PDB entry 3G5N | X-ray diffraction, 2.50 A resolution | chains A and B of the 4 polymer chains in the assembly

== Chain A (and B) ==
Molecule: Cytochrome P450 2B4
Source organism: Oryctolagus cuniculus
Notes: EC 1.14.14.1; chain B of this document is another copy of the same molecule, construct and numbering; everything in this record applies to it too
UniProtKB: P00178 (CP2B4_RABIT); aligned to UniProt positions 1-472 over residues 20-491 (the alignment contains insertions or deletions, so no single offset holds)
Amino-acid sequence (476 residues; numbered 20 to 495; the number before each row is that of its first residue):
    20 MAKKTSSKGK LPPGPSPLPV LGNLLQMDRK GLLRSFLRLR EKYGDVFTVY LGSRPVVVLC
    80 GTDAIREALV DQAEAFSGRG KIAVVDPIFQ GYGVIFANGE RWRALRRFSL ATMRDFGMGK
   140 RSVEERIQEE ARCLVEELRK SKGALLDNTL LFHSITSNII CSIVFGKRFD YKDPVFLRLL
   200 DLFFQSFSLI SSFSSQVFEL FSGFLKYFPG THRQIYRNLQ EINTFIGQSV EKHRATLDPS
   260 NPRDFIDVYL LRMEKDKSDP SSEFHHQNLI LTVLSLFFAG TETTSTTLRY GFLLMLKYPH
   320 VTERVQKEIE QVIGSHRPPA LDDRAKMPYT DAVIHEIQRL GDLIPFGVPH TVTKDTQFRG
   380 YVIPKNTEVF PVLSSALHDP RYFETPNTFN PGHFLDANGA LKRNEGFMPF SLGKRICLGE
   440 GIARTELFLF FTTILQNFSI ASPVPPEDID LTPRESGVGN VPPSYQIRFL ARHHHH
Disordered / not traced: 20-26, 135-138, 276-282, 494-495 (chain B: 20-27, 135-138, 274-283, 493-495)
Construct notes: engineered mutation Ala-21 (Glu2 in P00178), Lys-22 (Gly in P00178), Lys-23 (His in P00178), Thr-24 (Pro in P00178), Ser-25 (Lys in P00178), Ser-26 (Ala in P00178), Lys-27 (His in P00178), Lys-29 (Arg in P00178), Tyr-226 (His in P00178); expression tag (492-495)
Metal / ion sites: heme Fe: Cys-436 (together with 1-(biphenyl-4-ylmethyl)-1H-imidazole)
Small-molecule neighbours:
  - 5-cyclohexyl-1-pentyl-beta-D-maltoside (CM5), molecule 1: Pro-38, Val-39, Phe-220
  - 5-cyclohexyl-1-pentyl-beta-D-maltoside (CM5), molecule 2: Ser-96, Arg-98, Ile-114, Asn-117, Gly-118, Arg-120, Trp-121, Leu-124, Leu-288, Thr-291, Val-292, Arg-434
  - heme (HEM): Arg-98, Trp-121, Arg-125, Phe-296, Gly-299, Thr-300, Thr-302, Thr-303, Thr-306, Gln-357, Ile-363, Val-367, His-369, Leu-392, Pro-428, Phe-429, Ser-430, Arg-434, Ile-435, Cys-436, Leu-437, Gly-438, Ile-441, Ala-442
  - 1-(biphenyl-4-ylmethyl)-1H-imidazole (PB2), molecule 1: Leu-40, Asn-42, Leu-43, Met-46, Leu-51, Phe-55, Tyr-69, Leu-70, Phe-365, Pro-368, Phe-389, Val-477
  - 1-(biphenyl-4-ylmethyl)-1H-imidazole (PB2), molecule 2: Leu-70, Arg-73, Glu-387, Phe-389
  - 1-(biphenyl-4-ylmethyl)-1H-imidazole (PB2), molecule 3: Ile-101, Phe-223, Leu-224, Phe-227
  - 1-(biphenyl-4-ylmethyl)-1H-imidazole (PB2), molecule 4: Ser-214, Phe-217, Glu-218, Ser-221, Phe-223, Leu-224, Lys-225
  - 1-(biphenyl-4-ylmethyl)-1H-imidazole (PB2), molecule 5: Leu-224, Lys-225, Phe-227, Pro-228, Gly-229, Thr-230
  - 1-(biphenyl-4-ylmethyl)-1H-imidazole (PB2), molecule 6: Ala-298, Gly-299, Thr-302, Ile-363, Gly-366, Val-367, Pro-368, Cys-436, Val-477
From the paper describing this entry:
  - self-association interface (contacts with another copy of this molecule); pairs are residue here / residue on that copy: Ser-72/Gln-109 (backbone contact), Arg-73/Val-103 (hydrogen bond), Ile-101/Ser-72 (backbone contact), Tyr-111/Val-381, Phe-202/Ser-213 (backbone contact), Val-216/Leu-295, Phe-217/Leu-295, Phe-220/Leu-295, Asp-374/Tyr-111 (water-mediated contact), Phe-115, Trp-121, Phe-206, Phe-220, Ser-294
  - binding site for 1-(biphenyl-4-ylmethyl)-1H-imidazole: Leu-43, Leu-51, Phe-55, Leu-70, Arg-73, Ile-101, Ser-214, Phe-217, Glu-218, Phe-223, Lys-225, Phe-227, Thr-230, Ala-298, Thr-302, Ile-363, Val-367, Pro-368, Phe-389, Val-477
  - contacts within the chain: Glu-301/Thr-305 (hydrogen bond)
  - conformationally variable residues (helix shift, side-chain flip): Gln-204, Phe-206, Phe-297, Glu-301
  - heme coordination: Cys-436
  - binding site for heme: Arg-98, Trp-121, Arg-125, His-369, Ser-430, Arg-434

== How chain A and chain B interact ==
Contacting residue pairs (197; chain A residue first):
  Leu-30(A) / Ile-107(B)
  Leu-30(A) / Phe-108(B)  hydrophobic
  Pro-36(A) / Gln-109(B)
  Leu-37(A) / Asn-287(B)
  Pro-38(A) / Asn-117(B)
  Pro-38(A) / Arg-120(B)
  Leu-40(A) / Thr-291(B)
  Leu-43(A) / Gly-229(B)
  Leu-43(A) / Tyr-235(B)
  Leu-44(A) / Leu-238(B)  hydrophobic
  Leu-44(A) / Asn-287(B)
  Leu-44(A) / Leu-290(B)  hydrophobic
  Met-46(A) / Tyr-235(B)
  Asp-47(A) / Tyr-235(B)
  Arg-48(A) / Arg-232(B)
  Arg-48(A) / Tyr-235(B)
  Lys-49(A) / Arg-232(B)
  Gly-50(A) / Arg-232(B)
  Leu-51(A) / Gly-229(B)
  Leu-51(A) / Thr-230(B)
  Thr-67(A) / Phe-108(B)
  Tyr-69(A) / Phe-108(B)
  Tyr-69(A) / Gln-109(B)
  Leu-70(A) / Phe-227(B)  hydrophobic
  Gly-71(A) / Ile-101(B)
  Gly-71(A) / Phe-227(B)
  Ser-72(A) / Ile-101(B)  hydrogen bond (backbone-backbone)
  Ser-72(A) / Ala-102(B)
  Ser-72(A) / Val-103(B)
  Ser-72(A) / Val-104(B)
  Ser-72(A) / Gln-109(B)  hydrogen bond (backbone-side chain)
  Arg-73(A) / Lys-100(B)
  Arg-73(A) / Ile-101(B)
  Arg-73(A) / Val-103(B)  hydrogen bond (side chain-backbone)
  Arg-73(A) / Asp-105(B)  salt bridge
  Pro-74(A) / Phe-108(B)  hydrophobic
  Arg-98(A) / Phe-220(B)  hydrogen bond (side chain-backbone)
  Arg-98(A) / Ser-221(B)
  Gly-99(A) / Ser-221(B)  hydrogen bond (backbone-backbone)
  Gly-99(A) / Gly-222(B)
  Gly-99(A) / Phe-223(B)
  Lys-100(A) / Arg-73(B)
  Lys-100(A) / Gly-222(B)
  Ile-101(A) / Gly-71(B)
  Ile-101(A) / Ser-72(B)  hydrogen bond (backbone-backbone)
  Ile-101(A) / Arg-73(B)
  Ile-101(A) / Leu-219(B)  hydrophobic
  Ile-101(A) / Gly-222(B)  hydrogen bond (backbone-backbone)
  Ile-101(A) / Leu-224(B)  hydrophobic
  Ala-102(A) / Ser-72(B)
  Ala-102(A) / Leu-219(B)
  Ala-102(A) / Phe-220(B)
  Ala-102(A) / Gly-222(B)
  Val-103(A) / Ser-72(B)
  Val-103(A) / Arg-73(B)  hydrogen bond (backbone-side chain)
  Val-104(A) / Ser-72(B)
  Val-104(A) / Arg-73(B)
  Asp-105(A) / Arg-73(B)
  Ile-107(A) / Leu-30(B)
  Ile-107(A) / Pro-383(B)  hydrophobic
  Phe-108(A) / Leu-30(B)  hydrophobic
  Phe-108(A) / Thr-67(B)
  Phe-108(A) / Tyr-69(B)
  Phe-108(A) / Pro-74(B)  hydrophobic
  Phe-108(A) / Pro-383(B)  hydrophobic
  Phe-108(A) / Thr-386(B)
  Gln-109(A) / Pro-36(B)
  Gln-109(A) / Tyr-69(B)
  Gln-109(A) / Ser-72(B)  hydrogen bond (side chain-backbone)
  Asn-117(A) / Pro-38(B)
  Arg-120(A) / Pro-38(B)
  Trp-121(A) / Phe-220(B)
  Leu-201(A) / Phe-212(B)
  Phe-202(A) / Ser-211(B)  hydrogen bond (backbone-side chain)
  Phe-202(A) / Phe-212(B)  hydrophobic
  Phe-202(A) / Ser-213(B)  hydrogen bond (backbone-side chain)
  Gln-204(A) / Ser-210(B)
  Ser-205(A) / Ile-209(B)
  Ser-205(A) / Ser-210(B)
  Phe-206(A) / Leu-208(B)
  Phe-206(A) / Ile-209(B)
  Phe-206(A) / Ser-210(B)  hydrogen bond (backbone-backbone)
  Phe-206(A) / Ser-211(B)
  Phe-206(A) / Phe-212(B)
  Phe-206(A) / Gln-215(B)
  Ser-207(A) / Ser-207(B)
  Ser-207(A) / Leu-208(B)
  Leu-208(A) / Phe-206(B)
  Leu-208(A) / Ser-207(B)
  Leu-208(A) / Leu-208(B)  hydrogen bond (backbone-backbone)
  Ile-209(A) / Ser-205(B)
  Ile-209(A) / Phe-206(B)
  Ile-209(A) / Glu-474(B)
  Ser-210(A) / Gln-204(B)
  Ser-210(A) / Ser-205(B)
  Ser-210(A) / Phe-206(B)  hydrogen bond (backbone-backbone)
  Ser-210(A) / Tyr-226(B)
  Ser-211(A) / Phe-202(B)  hydrogen bond (side chain-backbone)
  Ser-211(A) / Gln-204(B)
  Ser-211(A) / Phe-206(B)
  Ser-211(A) / Glu-301(B)
  Phe-212(A) / Leu-201(B)
  Phe-212(A) / Phe-202(B)  hydrophobic
  Phe-212(A) / Phe-206(B)
  Phe-212(A) / Ile-234(B)  hydrophobic
  Phe-212(A) / Ser-294(B)
  Ser-213(A) / Phe-202(B)  hydrogen bond (side chain-backbone)
  Ser-213(A) / Ser-294(B)
  Ser-213(A) / Ala-298(B)
  Ser-213(A) / Glu-301(B)  hydrogen bond
  Gln-215(A) / Phe-206(B)
  Gln-215(A) / Tyr-226(B)  hydrogen bond
  Gln-215(A) / Pro-228(B)
  Gln-215(A) / Gly-229(B)  hydrogen bond (side chain-backbone)
  Gln-215(A) / Ile-234(B)
  Val-216(A) / Ser-294(B)
  Val-216(A) / Leu-295(B)  hydrophobic
  Phe-217(A) / Leu-295(B)  hydrophobic
  Phe-217(A) / Ala-298(B)  hydrophobic
  Glu-218(A) / Tyr-226(B)  hydrogen bond
  Leu-219(A) / Ile-101(B)  hydrophobic
  Leu-219(A) / Ala-102(B)
  Leu-219(A) / Phe-227(B)  hydrophobic
  Leu-219(A) / Pro-228(B)  hydrophobic
  Phe-220(A) / Arg-98(B)  hydrogen bond (backbone-side chain)
  Phe-220(A) / Ala-102(B)
  Phe-220(A) / Trp-121(B)  hydrophobic
  Phe-220(A) / Leu-295(B)  hydrophobic
  Ser-221(A) / Arg-98(B)
  Ser-221(A) / Gly-99(B)  hydrogen bond (backbone-backbone)
  Ser-221(A) / Val-367(B)
  Gly-222(A) / Gly-99(B)
  Gly-222(A) / Lys-100(B)
  Gly-222(A) / Ile-101(B)  hydrogen bond (backbone-backbone)
  Gly-222(A) / Ala-102(B)
  Phe-223(A) / Gly-99(B)
  Phe-223(A) / Pro-368(B)
  Phe-223(A) / His-369(B)
  Phe-223(A) / Glu-387(B)
  Leu-224(A) / Ile-101(B)  hydrophobic
  Leu-224(A) / Tyr-226(B)  hydrophobic
  Leu-224(A) / Phe-227(B)  hydrophobic
  Leu-224(A) / Pro-228(B)
  Lys-225(A) / Val-477(B)
  Tyr-226(A) / Ser-210(B)
  Tyr-226(A) / Gln-215(B)
  Tyr-226(A) / Glu-218(B)  hydrogen bond
  Tyr-226(A) / Leu-224(B)
  Tyr-226(A) / Tyr-226(B)  hydrophobic
  Phe-227(A) / Leu-70(B)  hydrophobic
  Phe-227(A) / Gly-71(B)
  Phe-227(A) / Leu-219(B)  hydrophobic
  Phe-227(A) / Leu-224(B)  hydrophobic
  Pro-228(A) / Gln-215(B)
  Pro-228(A) / Leu-219(B)  hydrophobic
  Pro-228(A) / Leu-224(B)
  Gly-229(A) / Leu-43(B)
  Gly-229(A) / Leu-51(B)
  Gly-229(A) / Gln-215(B)  hydrogen bond (backbone-side chain)
  Thr-230(A) / Leu-51(B)
  Thr-230(A) / Gly-476(B)
  Ile-234(A) / Phe-212(B)  hydrophobic
  Ile-234(A) / Gln-215(B)
  Tyr-235(A) / Leu-43(B)
  Tyr-235(A) / Met-46(B)
  Tyr-235(A) / Asp-47(B)
  Tyr-235(A) / Arg-48(B)
  Phe-283(A) / Leu-37(B)
  His-284(A) / Leu-37(B)
  His-284(A) / Pro-38(B)
  Asn-287(A) / Leu-37(B)
  Asn-287(A) / Leu-44(B)
  Leu-288(A) / Leu-37(B)  hydrophobic
  Leu-290(A) / Leu-44(B)  hydrophobic
  Thr-291(A) / Leu-40(B)
  Ser-294(A) / Phe-212(B)
  Ser-294(A) / Ser-213(B)
  Ser-294(A) / Val-216(B)
  Leu-295(A) / Val-216(B)  hydrophobic
  Leu-295(A) / Phe-217(B)  hydrophobic
  Leu-295(A) / Phe-220(B)  hydrophobic
  Phe-297(A) / Ser-213(B)
  Ala-298(A) / Ser-213(B)
  Ala-298(A) / Phe-217(B)  hydrophobic
  Val-367(A) / Phe-217(B)  hydrophobic
  Val-367(A) / Ser-221(B)
  Pro-368(A) / Phe-223(B)
  His-369(A) / Phe-223(B)
  Pro-383(A) / Ile-107(B)  hydrophobic
  Pro-383(A) / Phe-108(B)  hydrophobic
  Thr-386(A) / Phe-108(B)
  Glu-387(A) / Phe-223(B)
  Arg-473(A) / Arg-232(B)
  Glu-474(A) / Arg-232(B)  hydrogen bond (backbone-side chain)
  Ser-475(A) / Arg-232(B)  hydrogen bond
  Gly-476(A) / Thr-230(B)
  Val-477(A) / Lys-225(B)
Also at the interface, not in a pair above, chain A (91 interface residues in all): Val-39, Phe-203, Ser-214, Leu-238, Gln-239, Thr-370
Also at the interface, not in a pair above, chain B (88 interface residues in all): Val-39, Phe-203, Ser-214, His-284, Leu-288, Phe-297, Thr-370, Ser-475

== Summary ==
The interface between chain A and chain B involves 91 residues on one side and 88 on the other, with 27
hydrogen bonds and 1 salt bridge. Polar contacts include Arg-73(A)/Asp-105(B), Ser-72(A)/Gln-109(B) and
Arg-73(A)/Val-103(B). From the paper: a binding site for 1-(biphenyl-4-ylmethyl)-1H-imidazole at Leu-43(A),
Leu-51(A) and Phe-55(A) among others; a binding site for heme at Arg-98(A), Trp-121(A) and Arg-125(A) among
others.
Both chains are Cytochrome P450 2B4 (Oryctolagus cuniculus). Entry 3G5N (Triple ligand occupancy crystal
structure of cytochrome P450 2B4 in complex with the inhibitor 1-biphenyl-4-methyl-1H-imidazole) was
determined by X-ray diffraction, deposited together with 3G93.
